Entry 3KSB (X-ray diffraction, 3.50 A resolution); this record covers chains A and B of the 6 polymer chains in the assembly.

== Chain A (and B) ==
Name: DNA topoisomerase 4 subunit A
Source organism: Streptococcus pneumoniae
Notes: EC 5.99.1.-; chain B of this document is another copy of the same molecule, construct and numbering; everything in this record applies to it too
UniProtKB: P72525 (PARC_STRPN); residues 1-488 here = UniProt positions 1-488
Chain sequence (496 residues; numbered 1 to 496; the number before each row is that of its first residue):
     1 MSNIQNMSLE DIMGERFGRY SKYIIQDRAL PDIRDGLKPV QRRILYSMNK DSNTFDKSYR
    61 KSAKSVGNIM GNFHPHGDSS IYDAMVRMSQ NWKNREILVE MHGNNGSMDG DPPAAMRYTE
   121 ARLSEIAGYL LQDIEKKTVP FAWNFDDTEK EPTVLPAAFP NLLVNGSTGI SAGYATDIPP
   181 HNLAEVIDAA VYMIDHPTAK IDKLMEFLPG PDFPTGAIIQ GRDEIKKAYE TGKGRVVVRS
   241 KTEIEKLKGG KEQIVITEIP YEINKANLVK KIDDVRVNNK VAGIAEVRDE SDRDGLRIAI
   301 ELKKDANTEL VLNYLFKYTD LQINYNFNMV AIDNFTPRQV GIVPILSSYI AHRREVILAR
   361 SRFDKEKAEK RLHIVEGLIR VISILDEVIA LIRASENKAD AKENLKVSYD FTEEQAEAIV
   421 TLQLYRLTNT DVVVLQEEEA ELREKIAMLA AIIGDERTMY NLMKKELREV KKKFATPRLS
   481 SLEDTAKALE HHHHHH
Unresolved in the structure: 1-2, 247-252, 286, 301-303, 484-496
Differences from the reference sequence: expression tag (489-496)
Curated features (UniProtKB/Swiss-Prot):
  - active site: Tyr118 (O-(5'-phospho-DNA)-tyrosine intermediate)
  - site: Lys38 (Interaction with DNA), His74 (Interaction with DNA), His76 (Interaction with DNA), Arg87 (Interaction with DNA), Lys93 (Interaction with DNA), Arg117 (Transition state stabilizer)
Reported in the primary citation:
  - catalytic residues: Arg117, Tyr118
  - binding site for the 34-nt DNA strand: Ile170

== How chain A and chain B interact ==
Pairs across the interface - 39 pairs, chain A then chain B:
  Lys64(A) with Gly67(B); Asn68(B); Asn72(B)
  Gly67(A) with Ala63(B); Lys64(B)
  Asn68(A) with Lys64(B); Asn68(B)
  Asn72(A) with Lys64(B)
  Ile389(A) with Arg393(B)
  Ile392(A) with Leu424(B); Thr428(B), hydrogen bond (backbone-side chain)
  Arg393(A) with Ile389(B)
  Ser395(A) with Thr428(B), hydrogen bond (backbone-side chain)
  Glu396(A) with Thr428(B)
  Asn397(A) with Thr428(B), hydrogen bond (backbone-side chain)
  Lys398(A) with Tyr425(B); Thr428(B)
  Ala401(A) with Thr428(B)
  Ile419(A) with Leu424(B)
  Val420(A) with Leu424(B), hydrogen bond (backbone-backbone); Tyr425(B), hydrophobic
  Thr421(A) with Gln423(B), hydrogen bond (backbone-side chain)
  Leu422(A) with Gln423(B); Leu424(B), hydrogen bond (backbone-backbone)
  Gln423(A) with Thr421(B), hydrogen bond (side chain-backbone); Leu422(B); Gln423(B)
  Leu424(A) with Ile392(B); Ile419(B); Val420(B), hydrogen bond (backbone-backbone); Leu422(B), hydrogen bond (backbone-backbone)
  Tyr425(A) with Lys398(B); Val420(B), hydrophobic
  Thr428(A) with Ile392(B), hydrogen bond (side chain-backbone); Ser395(B), hydrogen bond (side chain-backbone); Glu396(B); Asn397(B), hydrogen bond (side chain-backbone); Lys398(B); Ala401(B)
Also at the interface, not in a pair above, chain A (30 interface residues in all): Lys61, Ala63, Met70, Gly71, His76, Asp78, Arg117, Leu385, Asp386, Leu427
Also at the interface, not in a pair above, chain B (30 interface residues in all): Lys61, Met70, Gly71, His76, Asp78, Arg117, Leu385, Asp386, Leu427

== In short ==
The chain A/chain B interface involves 30 residues from each chain, with 12 hydrogen bonds. Among the polar
pairs are Ile392(A)-Thr428(B), Ser395(A)-Thr428(B) and Asn397(A)-Thr428(B). From UniProt: active-site residue
Tyr118(A) on chain A. From the paper: catalytic residues Arg117(A) and Tyr118(A); a binding site for the 34-nt
DNA strand at Ile170(A).
Chain A and chain B are both DNA topoisomerase 4 subunit A (Streptococcus pneumoniae); the structure, Detailed
structural insight into the DNA cleavage complex of type IIA topoisomerases (re-sealed form), was determined
by X-ray diffraction together with 3KSA, 3LTN and 3K9F from the same study.
